Entry 7U23 (electron microscopy, 4.60 A resolution (low resolution: residue-level contacts below are approximate; hydrogen-bond / salt-bridge calls are withheld)); this record covers chains E and D of the 4 polymer chains in the assembly.

[Chain E]
Name: Insulin-like growth factor 1 receptor
From: Homo sapiens
Notes: EC 2.7.10.1
UniProtKB: P08069 (IGF1R_HUMAN); residues 1-905 here correspond to UniProt positions 31-935 (UniProt number = residue number + 30)
Amino-acid sequence (952 residues; each row starts with the number of its first residue):
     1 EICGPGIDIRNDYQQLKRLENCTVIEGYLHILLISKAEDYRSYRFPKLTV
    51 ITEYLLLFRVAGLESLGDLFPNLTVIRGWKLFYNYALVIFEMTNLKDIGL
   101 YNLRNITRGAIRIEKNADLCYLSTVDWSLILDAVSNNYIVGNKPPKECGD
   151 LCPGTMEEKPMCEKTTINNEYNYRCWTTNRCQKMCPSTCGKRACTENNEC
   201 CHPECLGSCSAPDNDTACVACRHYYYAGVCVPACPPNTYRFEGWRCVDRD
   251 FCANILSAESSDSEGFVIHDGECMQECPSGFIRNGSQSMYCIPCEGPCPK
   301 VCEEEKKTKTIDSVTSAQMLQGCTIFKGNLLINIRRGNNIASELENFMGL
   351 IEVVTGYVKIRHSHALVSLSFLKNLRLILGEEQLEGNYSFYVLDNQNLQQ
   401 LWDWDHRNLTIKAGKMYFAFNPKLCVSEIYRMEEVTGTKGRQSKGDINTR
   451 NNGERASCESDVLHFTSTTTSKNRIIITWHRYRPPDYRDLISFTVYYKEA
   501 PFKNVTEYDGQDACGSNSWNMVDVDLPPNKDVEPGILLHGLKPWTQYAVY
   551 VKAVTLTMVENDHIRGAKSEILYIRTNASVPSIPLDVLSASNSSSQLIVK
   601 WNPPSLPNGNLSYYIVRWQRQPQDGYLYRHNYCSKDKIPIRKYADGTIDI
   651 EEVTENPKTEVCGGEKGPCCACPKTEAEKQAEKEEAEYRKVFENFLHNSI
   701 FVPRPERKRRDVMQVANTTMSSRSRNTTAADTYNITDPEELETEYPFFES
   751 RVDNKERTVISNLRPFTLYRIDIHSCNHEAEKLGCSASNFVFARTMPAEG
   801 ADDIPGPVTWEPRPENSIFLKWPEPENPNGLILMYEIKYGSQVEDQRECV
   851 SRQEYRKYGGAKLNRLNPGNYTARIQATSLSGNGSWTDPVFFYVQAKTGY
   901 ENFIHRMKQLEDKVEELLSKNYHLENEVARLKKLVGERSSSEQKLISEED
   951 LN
Not modelled in the structure: 36-40, 154-161, 190-192, 257-263, 510-517, 625-683, 706-744, 799-952
Sequence notes: expression tag (906-952)
Disulfide bonds: C3-C22, C120-C148, C152-C175, C162-C181, C185-C194, C189-C200, C201-C209, C205-C218, C221-C230, C234-C246, C252-C273, C277-C291, C294-C298, C302-C323, C425-C458, C776-C785
Swiss-Prot annotation at these positions:
  - glycosylation (N-linked (GlcNAc...) asparagine): N21, N72, N105, N214, N284, N387, N408, N504, N577, N592, N610, N717, N726, N734, N870, N883

[Chain D]
Name: single-chain LCDV-1 viral insulin-like peptide
Amino-acid sequence (62 residues; row label = number of the first residue in the row):
     1 ITAEILCSAHLVAALQRVCGNRGVYRPPPTRRRSTRNGTTGIATKCCTTT
    51 GCTTDDLEKYCN
Disulfide bonds: C7-C47, C19-C61, C46-C52

[Interface between chain E and chain D]
Residue-residue contacts (29; chain E residue first):
  H539(E) - I1(D)
  H539(E) - T2(D)
  K690(E) - C7(D)
  K690(E) - C47(D)
  E693(E) - S8(D)
  N694(E) - T44(D)
  N694(E) - C47(D)
  F695(E) - R36(D)
  H697(E) - L11(D)
  H697(E) - A43(D)
  H697(E) - Y60(D)
  N698(E) - T39(D)
  N698(E) - T40(D)
  N698(E) - G41(D)
  N698(E) - T44(D)
  N698(E) - Y60(D)
  F701(E) - V12(D)
  F701(E) - L15(D)
  F701(E) - Y60(D)
  V702(E) - V24(D)
  V702(E) - Y60(D)
  V702(E) - N62(D)
  P703(E) - K59(D)
  P703(E) - Y60(D)
  P703(E) - C61(D)
  R704(E) - R22(D)
  R704(E) - Y25(D)
  R704(E) - C61(D)
  R704(E) - N62(D)
Interface residues without a listed pair, chain E (14 interface residues in all): S699, I700, P705
Interface residues without a listed pair, chain D (23 interface residues in all): I42, E58

[In short]
14 residues of chain E face 23 of chain D across their interface.
Here chain E is Insulin-like growth factor 1 receptor (Homo sapiens) and chain D is single-chain LCDV-1 viral
insulin-like peptide. Entry 7U23 (Single-chain LCDV-1 viral insulin-like peptide bound to IGF-1R ectodomain,
leucine-zippered form) was determined by electron microscopy.
